PDB entry 9M54 | electron microscopy, 3.24 A resolution | chains A and S of the 6 polymer chains in the assembly

# Chain A
Protein: Guanine nucleotide-binding protein G(i) subunit alpha-1
From: Bos taurus
Notes: EC 3.6.5.-
UniProtKB: P63097 (GNAI1_BOVIN); residues 1-354 here = UniProt positions 1-354
Chain sequence (354 residues; numbered 1 to 354; the number before each row is that of its first residue):
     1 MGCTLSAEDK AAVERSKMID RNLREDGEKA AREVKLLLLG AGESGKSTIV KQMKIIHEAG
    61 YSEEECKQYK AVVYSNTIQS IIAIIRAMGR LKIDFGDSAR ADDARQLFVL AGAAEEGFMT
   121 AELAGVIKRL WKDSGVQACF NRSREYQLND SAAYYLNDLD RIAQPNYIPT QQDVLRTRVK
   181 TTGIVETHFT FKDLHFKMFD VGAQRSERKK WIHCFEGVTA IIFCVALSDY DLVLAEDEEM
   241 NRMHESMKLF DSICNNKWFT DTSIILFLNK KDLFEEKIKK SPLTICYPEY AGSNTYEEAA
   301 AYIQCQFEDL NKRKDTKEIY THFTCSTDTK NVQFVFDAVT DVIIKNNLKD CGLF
Disordered / not traced: 1, 55-179
Construct notes: engineered mutation Ala203 (Gly in P63097), Ser326 (Ala in P63097)
Curated features (UniProtKB/Swiss-Prot):
  - region: Lys35 to Thr48 (G1 motif), Asp173 to Thr181 (G2 motif), Phe196 to Gly202, Gln204, Arg205 (G3 motif), Ile265 to Asp272 (G4 motif), Thr324, Cys325, Thr327 to Thr329 (G5 motif)
  - binding site (GTP): Glu43 to Thr48, Asp150, Ser151, Leu175 to Arg178, Asp200 to Gly202, Gln204, Asn269 to Asp272
  - binding site (Mg(2+)): Ser47, Thr181
  - lipidation: Gly2 (N-myristoyl glycine), Cys3 (S-palmitoyl cysteine)

# Chain S
Protein: scfv16
From: Mus musculus
Notes: antibody fragment or engineered binder
Chain sequence (247 residues; each row starts with the number of its first residue; note: 14 numbers in that range are skipped by the numbering (no residue carries them; nothing is unmodelled there); a row labelled like 120A-120O holds insertion residues (120A, then the next letters in order)):
     2 VQLVESGGGL VQPGGSRKLS CSASGFAFSS FGMHWVRQAP EKGLEWVAYI SSGSGTIYYA
    62 DTVKGRFTIS RDDPKNTLFL QMTSLRSEDT AMYYCVRSIY YYGSSPFDFW GQGTTLTVS
120A-120O AGGGGSGGGGSGGGG
   135 SADIVMTQAT SSVPVTPGES VSISCRSSKS LLHSNGNTYL YWFLQRPGQS PQLLIYRMSN
   195 LASGVPDRFS GSGSGTAFTL TISRLEAEDV GVYYCMQHLE YPLTFGAGTK LEL
Disordered / not traced: 120A-120O
Disulfides: Cys22-Cys96, Cys159-Cys229

# Interface between chain A and chain S
Residue-residue contacts (25):
  Thr4(A) with His167(S)
  Ser6(A) with His167(S), hydrogen bond; Asn169(S); Tyr173(S), hydrogen bond
  Ala7(A) with His232(S); Leu233(S); Tyr235(S), hydrophobic
  Glu8(A) with Tyr101(S); Pro107(S); Tyr173(S); Tyr175(S), hydrogen bond; Arg191(S), salt bridge
  Asp9(A) with Asn169(S), hydrogen bond; Tyr173(S), hydrogen bond
  Lys10(A) with Tyr59(S)
  Ala11(A) with Tyr101(S), hydrophobic
  Glu14(A) with Ser52(S); Gly56(S); Thr57(S)
  Arg15(A) with Ser31(S); Ile100(S); Tyr101(S); Tyr102(S)
  Met18(A) with Ser53(S); Gly54(S)
Other interface residues (no listed pair), chain A (12 interface residues in all): Leu5, Ala12
Other interface residues (no listed pair), chain S (20 interface residues in all): Tyr50

# Overview
12 residues of chain A face 20 of chain S across their interface; the contacts include 5 hydrogen bonds and 1
salt bridge. Among the polar pairs are Glu8(A)-Arg191(S), Ser6(A)-His167(S) and Ser6(A)-Tyr173(S).
Here chain A is Guanine nucleotide-binding protein G(i) subunit alpha-1 (Bos taurus) and chain S is scfv16
(Mus musculus). Entry 9M54 (Cryo-EM structure of neuropeptide FF receptor 2 complex with NPVF) was determined
by electron microscopy (same publication as 9M0R and 9M2F).
